PDB entry 6CTE | X-ray diffraction, 1.20 A resolution | chain A

== Chain A ==
Molecule: Immunoglobulin G-binding protein G
Source organism: Streptococcus sp. group G
UniProt: P19909 (SPG2_STRSG); residues 3-56 here correspond to UniProt positions 304-357 (UniProt number = residue number + 301)
Amino-acid sequence (56 residues; each row starts with the number of its first residue):
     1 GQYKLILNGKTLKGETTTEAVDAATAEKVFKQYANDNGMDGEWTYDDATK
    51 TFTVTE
Modified / non-standard residues: Mse39 (selenomethionine)
Construct notes: expression tag (1-2); engineered mutation Mse39 (Val340 in P19909)
What the authors report for this chain:
  - contacts within the chain: Leu7-Mse39 (hydrophobic contact), Leu12-Mse39 (hydrophobic contact), Ala34-Mse39 (hydrophobic contact), Mse39-Val54 (hydrophobic contact)

== Summary ==
The paper reports contacts within the chain involving Leu7, Mse39 and Leu12 among others.
Chain A is Immunoglobulin G-binding protein G (Streptococcus sp. group G); the structure, 77Se-NMR probes the
protein environment of selenomethionine, was determined by X-ray diffraction, deposited together with 6C9O,
6CHE, 6CNE and 6CPZ.
